Entry 5XAF (X-ray diffraction, 2.55 A resolution); this record covers chains C and E of the 6 polymer chains in the assembly.

# Chain C
Protein: Tubulin alpha-1B chain
Organism: Bos taurus
Reference sequence: P81947 (TBA1B_BOVIN); numbering as in UniProt (aligned over 1-451)
Amino-acid sequence (451 residues; row label = number of the first residue in the row):
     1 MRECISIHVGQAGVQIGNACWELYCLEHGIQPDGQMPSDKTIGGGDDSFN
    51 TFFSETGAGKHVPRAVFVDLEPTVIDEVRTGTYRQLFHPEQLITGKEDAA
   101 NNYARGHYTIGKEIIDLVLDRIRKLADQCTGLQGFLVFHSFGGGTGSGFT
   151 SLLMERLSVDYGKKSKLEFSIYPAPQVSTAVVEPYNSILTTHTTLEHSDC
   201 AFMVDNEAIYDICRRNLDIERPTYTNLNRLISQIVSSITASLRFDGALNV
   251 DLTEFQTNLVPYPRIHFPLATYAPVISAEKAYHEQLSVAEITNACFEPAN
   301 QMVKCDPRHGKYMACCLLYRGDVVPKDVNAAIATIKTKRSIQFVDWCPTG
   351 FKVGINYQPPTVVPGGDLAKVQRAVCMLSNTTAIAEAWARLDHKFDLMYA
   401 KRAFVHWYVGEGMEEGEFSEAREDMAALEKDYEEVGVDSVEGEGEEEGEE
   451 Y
Unresolved in the structure: 441-451
Ligand contacts:
  - 84F ((3S,4R)-4-(3-hydroxy-4-methoxyphenyl)-3-methyl-1-(3,4,5-trimethoxyphenyl)azetidin-2-one): Asn101, Thr179, Ala180, Val181
  - GTP (guanosine-5'-triphosphate): Gly10, Gln11, Ala12, Gln15, Ile16, Asp69, Asp98, Ala99, Ala100, Asn101, Ser140, Gly142, Gly143, Gly144, Thr145, Gly146, Ile171, Pro173, Val177, Ser178, Thr179, Glu183, Asn206, Tyr224, Leu227, Asn228, Ile231

# Chain E
Protein: Stathmin-4
Organism: Rattus norvegicus
Reference sequence: P63043 (STMN4_RAT); residues -43 to 145 here correspond to UniProt positions 1-189 (UniProt number = residue number + 44)
Amino-acid sequence (189 residues; numbered -43 to 145; the number before each row is that of its first residue; numbers below 1 keep their minus sign (Met-43 is residue -43)):
   -43 MTLAAYKEKMKELPLVSLFCSCFLSDPLNKSSYKYEADTVDLNWCVISDM
     7 EVIELNKCTSGQSFEVILKPPSFDGVPEFNASLPRRRDPSLEEIQKKLEA
    57 AEERRKYQEAELLKHLAEKREHEREVIQKAIEENNNFIKMAKEKLAQKME
   107 SNKENREAHLAAMLERLQEKDKHAEEVRKNKELKEEASR
Unresolved in the structure: -43 to 5, 29-43, 142-145
UniProt features mapped onto this chain:
  - modified residue: Ser46 (Phosphoserine)
  - lipidation (S-palmitoyl cysteine): Cys-24, Cys-22

# Interface between chain C and chain E
Residue-residue contacts (30; chain C residue first):
  His107(C) - Lys104(E)  hydrogen bond
  His107(C) - Met105(E)
  Tyr108(C) - Lys104(E)
  Tyr108(C) - Met105(E)  hydrophobic
  Tyr108(C) - Asn108(E)  hydrogen bond
  Thr109(C) - Arg112(E)
  Lys112(C) - Met105(E)
  Leu152(C) - Leu101(E)  hydrophobic
  Glu155(C) - Leu101(E)
  Glu155(C) - Lys104(E)  salt bridge
  Arg156(C) - Leu101(E)
  Ser158(C) - Phe93(E)
  Val159(C) - Ile94(E)
  Val159(C) - Ala97(E)  hydrophobic
  Val159(C) - Lys98(E)
  Gly162(C) - Asn90(E)
  Gly162(C) - Ile94(E)
  Lys163(C) - Asn90(E)  hydrogen bond (backbone-side chain)
  Glu196(C) - Phe93(E)
  His197(C) - Phe93(E)
  Val409(C) - His115(E)  hydrogen bond (backbone-side chain)
  Gly410(C) - Arg112(E)
  Glu411(C) - Asn108(E)  hydrogen bond (backbone-side chain)
  Glu411(C) - Arg112(E)  salt bridge
  Gly412(C) - Asn108(E)  hydrogen bond (backbone-side chain)
  Gly412(C) - Asn111(E)  hydrogen bond (backbone-side chain)
  Met413(C) - Asn108(E)
  Glu414(C) - Ser107(E)  hydrogen bond
  Glu414(C) - Asn111(E)  hydrogen bond
  Glu417(C) - Asn108(E)
Interface residues without a listed pair, chain C (22 interface residues in all): Arg105, Thr193

# In short
Chain C and chain E form an interface of 22 and 13 residues respectively; the contacts include 9 hydrogen
bonds and 2 salt bridges. Polar pairs include Glu155(C)-Lys104(E), Glu411(C)-Arg112(E) and
His107(C)-Lys104(E). Chain C binds GTP and compound 84F.
Here chain C is Tubulin alpha-1B chain (Bos taurus) and chain E is Stathmin-4 (Rattus norvegicus). Entry 5XAF
(Crystal structure of tubulin-stathmin-TTL-Compound Z1 complex) was determined by X-ray diffraction (same
publication as 5XAG).
